Entry 4O9U (X-ray diffraction, 6.93 A resolution (low resolution: residue-level contacts below are approximate; hydrogen-bond / salt-bridge calls are withheld)); this record covers chains B and D of the 6 polymer chains in the assembly.

Chain B (and D):
Name: NAD(P) transhydrogenase subunit beta
Source organism: Thermus thermophilus
Notes: EC 1.6.1.2; chain D of this document is another copy of the same molecule, construct and numbering; everything in this record applies to it too
UniProt: Q72GS0 (Q72GS0_THET2); residue numbers follow UniProt; this construct covers 1-450
Chain sequence (450 residues; row label = number of the first residue in the row):
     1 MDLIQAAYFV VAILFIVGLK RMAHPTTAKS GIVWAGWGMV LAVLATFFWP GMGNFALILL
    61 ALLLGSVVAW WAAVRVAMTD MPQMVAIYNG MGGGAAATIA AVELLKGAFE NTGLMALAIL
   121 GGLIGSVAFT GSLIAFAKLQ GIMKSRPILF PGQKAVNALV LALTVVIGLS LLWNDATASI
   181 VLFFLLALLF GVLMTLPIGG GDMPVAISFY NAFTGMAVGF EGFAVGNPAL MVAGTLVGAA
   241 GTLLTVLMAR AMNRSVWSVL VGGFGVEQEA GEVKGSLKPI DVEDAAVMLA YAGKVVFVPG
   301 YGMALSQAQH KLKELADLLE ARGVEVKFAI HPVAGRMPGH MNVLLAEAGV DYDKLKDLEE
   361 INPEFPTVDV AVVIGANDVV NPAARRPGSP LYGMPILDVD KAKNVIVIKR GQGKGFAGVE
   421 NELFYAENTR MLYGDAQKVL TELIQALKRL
Disordered / not traced: 264-273 (chain D: 261-273)
Reported in the primary citation:
  - catalytic residues: N89 (citing earlier work)

Chain B / chain D interface:
Contacting residue pairs (5; chain B residue first):
  H310(B) with T367(D)
  K311(B) with K327(D); E364(D)
  E314(B) with P363(D)
  K448(B) with E359(D)
Other interface residues (no listed pair), chain B (5 interface residues in all): Q445
Other interface residues (no listed pair), chain D (6 interface residues in all): E360

Summary:
Chain B and chain D form an interface of 5 and 6 residues respectively. From the paper: the catalytic residue
N89(B).
Both chains are NAD(P) transhydrogenase subunit beta (Thermus thermophilus). Entry 4O9U (Mechanism of
transhydrogenase coupling proton translocation and hydride transfer) was determined by X-ray diffraction
together with 4O9P and 4O9T from the same study.
